Entry 6ZP6 (X-ray diffraction, 2.80 A resolution); this record covers chains H and I of the 28 polymer chains in the assembly.

[Chain H]
Molecule: Proteasome subunit beta type-2
Source organism: Saccharomyces cerevisiae S288C
Notes: EC 3.4.25.1
Reference sequence: P25043 (PSB2_YEAST); residues 1-232 here correspond to UniProt positions 30-261 (UniProt number = residue number + 29)
Chain sequence (232 residues; each row starts with the number of its first residue):
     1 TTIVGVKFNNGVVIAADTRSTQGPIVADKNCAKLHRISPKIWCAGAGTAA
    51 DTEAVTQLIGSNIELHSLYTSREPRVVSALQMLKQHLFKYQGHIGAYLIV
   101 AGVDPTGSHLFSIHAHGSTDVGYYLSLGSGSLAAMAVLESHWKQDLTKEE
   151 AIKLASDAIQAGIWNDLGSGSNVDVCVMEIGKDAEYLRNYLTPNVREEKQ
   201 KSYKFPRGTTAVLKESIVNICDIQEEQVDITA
Unresolved in the structure: 227-232
Covalent attachments: Syrbactin inhibitor (QOB) linked to T1
Small-molecule neighbours: Syrbactin inhibitor (QOB; N-[(2S,3R)-1-[[(5S,8S,10S)-5-methyl-10-oxidanyl-2,7-bis(oxidanylidene)-1,6-diazacyclododec-8-yl]amino]-3-oxidanyl-1-oxidanylidene-butan-2-yl]-5-phenyl-pentanamide): R19, S20, T21, Q22, A27, K33, G45, A46, G47, T48, A49, G128, S129
Swiss-Prot annotation at these positions:
  - active site: T1 (Nucleophile)
From the paper describing this entry:
  - binding site for Syrbactin inhibitor: T1, G47

[Chain I]
Molecule: Proteasome subunit beta type-3
Source organism: Saccharomyces cerevisiae S288C
Notes: EC 3.4.25.1
Reference sequence: P25451 (PSB3_YEAST); residues 0-204 here correspond to UniProt positions 1-205 (UniProt number = residue number + 1)
Chain sequence (205 residues; numbered 0 to 204; the number before each row is that of its first residue; numbering starts at 0):
     0 MSDPSSINGGIVVAMTGKDCVAIACDLRLGSQSLGVSNKFEKIFHYGHVF
    50 LGITGLATDVTTLNEMFRYKTNLYKLKEERAIEPETFTQLVSSSLYERRF
   100 GPYFVGPVVAGINSKSGKPFIAGFDLIGCIDEAKDFIVSGTASDQLFGMC
   150 ESLYEPNLEPEDLFETISQALLNAADRDALSGWGAVVYIIKKDEVVKRYL
   200 KMRQD
Unresolved in the structure: 0
Metal / ion sites: Mg2+ site 1: A174, D177, S180; Mg2+ site 2: D204 (shared with 2 residues of chain Y)
Small-molecule neighbours: Syrbactin inhibitor (QOB; N-[(2S,3R)-1-[[(5S,8S,10S)-5-methyl-10-oxidanyl-2,7-bis(oxidanylidene)-1,6-diazacyclododec-8-yl]amino]-3-oxidanyl-1-oxidanylidene-butan-2-yl]-5-phenyl-pentanamide): R98, P101, D124, L125, I126, C128
Swiss-Prot annotation at these positions:
  - modified residue: S30 (Phosphoserine)
  - cross-link: K69 (Glycyl lysine isopeptide (Lys-Gly) (interchain with G-Cter in ubiquitin))

[How chain H and chain I interact]
Pairs across the interface (65):
  I25(H) with D143(I); F146(I), hydrophobic
  V26(H) with F146(I)
  A27(H) with D130(I)
  D28(H) with D130(I)
  K29(H) with E150(I), salt bridge
  T48(H) with I126(I)
  A49(H) with C128(I), hydrophobic
  A50(H) with Y95(I); I126(I), hydrophobic; C128(I)
  D51(H) with Y95(I), hydrogen bond; R98(I), salt bridge
  A54(H) with Y95(I)
  Y90(H) with F99(I), hydrophobic
  H93(H) with R98(I), hydrogen bond (backbone-side chain); F99(I)
  I94(H) with F99(I), hydrophobic
  R196(H) with E150(I), salt bridge
  K199(H) with E150(I); S151(I); Y153(I), hydrogen bond (side chain-backbone)
  S202(H) with E154(I), hydrogen bond
  Y203(H) with S151(I); L152(I), hydrophobic
  K204(H) with E154(I); D161(I), salt bridge
  F205(H) with L152(I), hydrophobic; E164(I); Q168(I)
  R207(H) with E158(I); E160(I), salt bridge; D161(I), salt bridge
  G208(H) with E164(I), hydrogen bond (backbone-side chain)
  T209(H) with E164(I), hydrogen bond (backbone-side chain)
  T210(H) with E164(I), hydrogen bond; S167(I); Q168(I), hydrogen bond; L199(I)
  A211(H) with L199(I); K200(I), hydrogen bond (backbone-backbone)
  V212(H) with F163(I), hydrophobic; Y198(I)
  L213(H) with Y198(I), hydrogen bond (backbone-backbone); L199(I); K200(I)
  K214(H) with K196(I); R197(I); Y198(I), hydrogen bond (backbone-backbone)
  E215(H) with K196(I); R197(I), salt bridge
  S216(H) with V194(I); V195(I); K196(I), hydrogen bond (backbone-backbone)
  I217(H) with V194(I)
  V218(H) with H44(I); Y187(I), hydrophobic; V194(I), hydrogen bond (backbone-backbone); K196(I)
  N219(H) with H44(I)
  I220(H) with G46(I); H47(I); F49(I), hydrophobic; V194(I), hydrophobic
  D222(H) with K74(I), salt bridge
Interface residues without a listed pair, chain H (37 interface residues in all): Q22, G95, P206
Interface residues without a listed pair, chain I (38 interface residues in all): D124, L157, T165, L171, E193

[Summary]
37 residues of chain H face 38 of chain I across their interface, with 13 hydrogen bonds and 8 salt bridges.
Polar pairs include K29(H)-E150(I), D51(H)-R98(I) and R196(H)-E150(I). Chain I binds Syrbactin inhibitor.
Syrbactin inhibitor is covalently linked to T1(H). The paper reports a binding site for Syrbactin inhibitor at
T1(H) and G47(H).
Here chain H is Proteasome subunit beta type-2 and chain I is Proteasome subunit beta type-3, both from
Saccharomyces cerevisiae S288C. Entry 6ZP6 (Yeast 20S proteasome in complex with glidobactin-like natural
product HB334) was determined by X-ray diffraction, deposited together with 6ZOU and 6ZP8.
